Entry 7WOR (electron microscopy, 3.70 A resolution); this record covers chains C and F of the 6 polymer chains in the assembly.

# Chain C
Molecule: Spike glycoprotein
From: Severe acute respiratory syndrome coronavirus 2
Reference sequence: P0DTC2 (SPIKE_SARS2); aligned to UniProt positions 1-1208 over residues 1-1208
Amino-acid sequence (1285 residues; each row starts with the number of its first residue; note: 8 numbers in that range are skipped by the numbering (no residue carries them; nothing is unmodelled there); a row labelled like 177A-177E holds insertion residues (177A, then the next letters in order)):
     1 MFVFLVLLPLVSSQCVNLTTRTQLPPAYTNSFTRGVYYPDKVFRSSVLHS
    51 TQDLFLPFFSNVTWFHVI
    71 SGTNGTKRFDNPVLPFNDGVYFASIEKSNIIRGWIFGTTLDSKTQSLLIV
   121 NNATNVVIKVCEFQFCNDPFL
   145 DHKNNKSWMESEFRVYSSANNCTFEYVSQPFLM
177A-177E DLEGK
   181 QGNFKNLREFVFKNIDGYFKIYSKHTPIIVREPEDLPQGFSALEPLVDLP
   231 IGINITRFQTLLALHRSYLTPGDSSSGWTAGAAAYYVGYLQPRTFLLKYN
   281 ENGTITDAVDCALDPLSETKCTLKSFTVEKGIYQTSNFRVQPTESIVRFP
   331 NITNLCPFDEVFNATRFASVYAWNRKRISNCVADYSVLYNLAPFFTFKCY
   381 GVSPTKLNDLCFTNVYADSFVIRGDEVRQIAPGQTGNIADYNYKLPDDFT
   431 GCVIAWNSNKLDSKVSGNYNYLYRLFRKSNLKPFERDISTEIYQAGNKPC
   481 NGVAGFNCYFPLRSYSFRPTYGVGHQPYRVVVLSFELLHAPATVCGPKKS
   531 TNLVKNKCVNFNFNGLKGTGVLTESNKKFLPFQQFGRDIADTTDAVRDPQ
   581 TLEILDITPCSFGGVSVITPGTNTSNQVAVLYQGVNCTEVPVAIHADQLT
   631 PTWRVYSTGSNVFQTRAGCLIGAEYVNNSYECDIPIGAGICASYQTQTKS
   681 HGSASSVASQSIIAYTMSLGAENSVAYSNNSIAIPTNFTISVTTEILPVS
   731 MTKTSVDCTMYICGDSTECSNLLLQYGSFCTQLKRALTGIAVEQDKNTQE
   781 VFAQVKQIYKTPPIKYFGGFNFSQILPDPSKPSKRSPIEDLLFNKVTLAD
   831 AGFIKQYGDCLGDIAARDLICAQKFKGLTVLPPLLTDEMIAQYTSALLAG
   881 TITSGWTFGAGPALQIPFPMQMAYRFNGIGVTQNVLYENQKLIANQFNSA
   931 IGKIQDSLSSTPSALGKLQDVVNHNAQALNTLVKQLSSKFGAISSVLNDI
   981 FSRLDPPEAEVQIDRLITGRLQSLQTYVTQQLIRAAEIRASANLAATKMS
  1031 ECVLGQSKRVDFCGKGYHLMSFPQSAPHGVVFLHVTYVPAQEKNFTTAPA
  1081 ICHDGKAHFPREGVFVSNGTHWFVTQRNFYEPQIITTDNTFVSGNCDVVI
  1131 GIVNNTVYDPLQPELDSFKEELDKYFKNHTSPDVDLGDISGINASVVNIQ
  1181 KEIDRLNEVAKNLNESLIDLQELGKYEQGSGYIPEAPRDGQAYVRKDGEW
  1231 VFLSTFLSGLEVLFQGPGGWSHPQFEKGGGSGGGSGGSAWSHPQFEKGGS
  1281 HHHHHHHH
Unresolved in the structure: 1-25, 71-78, 145-155, 177A-177E, 244-261, 621-640, 677-688, 828-846, 1148-1288
Cystine bridges: Cys131-Cys166, Cys291-Cys301, Cys336-Cys361, Cys379-Cys432, Cys391-Cys525, Cys480-Cys488, Cys538-Cys590, Cys617-Cys649, Cys662-Cys671, Cys738-Cys760, Cys743-Cys749, Cys1032-Cys1043, Cys1082-Cys1126
Covalent attachments: N-acetylglucosamine (NAG) linked to Asn61, Asn282, Asn331, Asn709, Asn717, Asn801, Asn1098, Asn1134
Construct notes: variant Val67 (Ala in P0DTC2), Ile95 (Thr in P0DTC2), Asp145 (Gly142 in P0DTC2), Ile209 (Leu212 in P0DTC2), Asp339 (Gly in P0DTC2), Leu371 (Ser in P0DTC2), Pro373 (Ser in P0DTC2), Phe375 (Ser in P0DTC2), Asn417 (Lys in P0DTC2), Lys440 (Asn in P0DTC2), Ser446 (Gly in P0DTC2), Asn477 (Ser in P0DTC2), Lys478 (Thr in P0DTC2), Ala484 (Glu in P0DTC2), Arg493 (Gln in P0DTC2), Ser496 (Gly in P0DTC2), Arg498 (Gln in P0DTC2), Tyr501 (Asn in P0DTC2), His505 (Tyr in P0DTC2), Lys547 (Thr in P0DTC2), Gly614 (Asp in P0DTC2), Tyr655 (His in P0DTC2), Lys679 (Asn in P0DTC2), His681 (Pro in P0DTC2), Lys764 (Asn in P0DTC2), Tyr796 (Asp in P0DTC2), Pro817 (Phe in P0DTC2), Lys856 (Asn in P0DTC2), His954 (Gln in P0DTC2), Lys969 (Asn in P0DTC2), Phe981 (Leu in P0DTC2); insertion (212-214); engineered mutation Gly682 (Arg in P0DTC2), Ser683 (Arg in P0DTC2), Ser685 (Arg in P0DTC2), Pro892 (Ala in P0DTC2), Pro899 (Ala in P0DTC2), Pro942 (Ala in P0DTC2), Pro986 (Lys in P0DTC2), Pro987 (Val in P0DTC2); expression tag (1209-1288)
Swiss-Prot annotation at these positions:
  - region: Asn280 to Cys301 (Putative superantigen), Arg403 to Asp405 (Integrin-binding motif), Asn448 to Phe456 (Immunodominant HLA epitope recognized by the CD8+), Ser816 to Tyr837 (Fusion peptide 1), Lys835 to Phe855 (Fusion peptide 2), Asp1163 to Glu1202 (Heptad repeat 2)
  - site: Arg815, Ser816 (Cleavage)
  - glycosylation: Asn17 (N-linked (GlcNAc...) (complex) asparagine), Asn61 (N-linked (GlcNAc...) (hybrid) asparagine), Asn74 (N-linked (GlcNAc...) (complex) asparagine), Asn122 (N-linked (GlcNAc...) (hybrid) asparagine), Asn149 (N-linked (GlcNAc...) (complex) asparagine), Asn165 (N-linked (GlcNAc...) (complex) asparagine), Asn234 (N-linked (GlcNAc...) (high mannose) asparagine), Asn282 (N-linked (GlcNAc...) (complex) asparagine), Thr323 (O-linked (GalNAc) threonine), Ser325 (O-linked (HexNAc...) serine), Asn331 (N-linked (GlcNAc...) (complex) asparagine), Asn343 (N-linked (GlcNAc...) (complex) asparagine), Asn603 (N-linked (GlcNAc...) (hybrid) asparagine), Asn616 (N-linked (GlcNAc...) (complex) asparagine), Asn657 (N-linked (GlcNAc...) (complex) asparagine), Thr676 (O-linked (GlcNAc...) threonine), Thr678 (O-linked (GlcNAc...) threonine), Asn709 (N-linked (GlcNAc...) (high mannose) asparagine), Asn717 (N-linked (GlcNAc...) (hybrid) asparagine), Asn801 (N-linked (GlcNAc...) (hybrid) asparagine) and 6 more in UniProt

# Chain F
Molecule: 16L9 Fv
From: Homo sapiens
Amino-acid sequence (247 residues; row label = number of the first residue in the row):
     1 QSVLTQPPSASGSPGQSVTISCTGTSSDFGGYNSVSWYQQHPGKAPKLMI
    51 YEVSKRPSGVPDRFSGSKSGNTASLTVSGLQAEDEADYYCSSYAGSNNFD
   101 VFGTGTKVTVLGGGGSGGGGSGGGGSEVQLVESGGGLIQPGGSLRLSCAA
   151 SGFTVSSNYMSWVRQAPGKGLEWVSVIYSGGSTYYADSVKGRFTISRDNS
   201 ENTLYLQMNSLRAEDTAVYYCARGEIQPYYYYGMDVWGQGTTVTVSS
Unresolved in the structure: 1-2, 115-123
Cystine bridges: Cys22-Cys90, Cys148-Cys221

# How chain C and chain F interact
Residue-residue contacts (39; chain C residue first):
  Arg403(C) with Tyr32(F), hydrogen bond
  Asp405(C) with Ser96(F), hydrogen bond (backbone-side chain)
  Thr415(C) with Gly181(F); Ser182(F); Tyr184(F), hydrogen bond (backbone-side chain)
  Gly416(C) with Tyr184(F)
  Asn417(C) with Tyr178(F)
  Asp420(C) with Gly181(F); Ser182(F)
  Tyr421(C) with Tyr159(F); Tyr178(F); Ser179(F), hydrogen bond
  Leu455(C) with Tyr159(F), hydrogen bond (backbone-side chain)
  Phe456(C) with Tyr159(F); Tyr230(F), hydrophobic; Tyr232(F), hydrophobic
  Arg457(C) with Tyr159(F), hydrogen bond (backbone-side chain); Ser179(F)
  Asn460(C) with Gly181(F)
  Tyr473(C) with Ser157(F), hydrogen bond (side chain-backbone)
  Ala475(C) with Phe153(F), hydrophobic; Thr154(F), hydrogen bond (backbone-side chain); Ser157(F)
  Gly476(C) with Thr154(F)
  Asn477(C) with Gly152(F); Thr154(F), hydrogen bond
  Phe486(C) with Gly233(F); Met234(F), hydrophobic
  Tyr489(C) with Phe153(F); Tyr230(F); Tyr232(F), hydrogen bond (side chain-backbone); Gly233(F)
  Phe490(C) with Tyr230(F)
  Arg493(C) with Tyr32(F)
  Ser496(C) with Tyr32(F)
  Tyr501(C) with Asp28(F)
  Gly502(C) with Asp28(F), hydrogen bond (backbone-side chain)
  His505(C) with Gly30(F); Gly31(F), hydrogen bond (side chain-backbone)
Also at the interface, not in a pair above, chain C (27 interface residues in all): Lys458, Ser459, Asn487, Thr500
Also at the interface, not in a pair above, chain F (20 interface residues in all): Gly180

# Summary
The interface between chain C and chain F involves 27 residues on one side and 20 on the other; the contacts
include 12 hydrogen bonds. Polar contacts include Arg403(C)-Tyr32(F), Asp405(C)-Ser96(F) and
Thr415(C)-Tyr184(F).
Chain C is Spike glycoprotein (Severe acute respiratory syndrome coronavirus 2) and chain F is 16L9 Fv (Homo
sapiens); the structure, The state 2 of Omicron Spike with bispecific antibody FD01, was determined by
electron microscopy (same publication as 7WOP, 7WOQ, 7WOS, 7WOU, 7WOV and 7WOW).
